Entry 5SUY (X-ray diffraction, 1.88 A resolution); this record covers chains B and C of the 4 polymer chains in the assembly.

Chain B (and C):
Protein: Segment polarity protein dishevelled homolog DVL-2
Organism: Homo sapiens
Notes: chain C of this document is another copy of the same molecule, construct and numbering; everything in this record applies to it too
UniProt: O14641 (DVL2_HUMAN); residue numbers follow UniProt; this construct covers 416-510
Chain sequence (97 residues; numbered 414 to 510; the number before each row is that of its first residue):
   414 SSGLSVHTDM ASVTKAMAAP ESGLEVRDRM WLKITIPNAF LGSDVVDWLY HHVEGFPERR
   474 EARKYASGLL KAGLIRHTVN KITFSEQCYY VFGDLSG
Not modelled in the structure: 414, 509-510 (chain C: 414, 510)
Sequence notes: expression tag (414-415)
Reported in the primary citation:
  - mutagenesis - G436P, D460K, E499G: abolished signaling
  - mutagenesis - L445E: abolished binding to tetramerization
  - mutagenesis - L445E: decreased signaling
  - mutagenesis - R442A, W444A: decreased binding to Frizzled

Interface between chain B and chain C:
Contacting residue pairs (4; chain B residue first):
  Glu434(B) with Gly436(C)
  Gly436(B) with Arg440(C), hydrogen bond (backbone-side chain)
  Glu438(B) with Arg440(C), salt bridge
  Lys446(B) with Asp457(C), salt bridge
Interface residues without a listed pair, chain B (6 interface residues in all): Leu437, Arg440
Interface residues without a listed pair, chain C (5 interface residues in all): Glu434, Glu438

Summary:
6 residues of chain B and 5 residues of chain C are in contact, with 1 hydrogen bond and 2 salt bridges. Among
the polar pairs are Glu438(B)-Arg440(C), Lys446(B)-Asp457(C) and Gly436(B)-Arg440(C). From the paper: G436P,
D460K and E499G of chain B abolish signaling; R442A and W444A of chain B reduce binding to Frizzled.
Chain B and chain C are both Segment polarity protein dishevelled homolog DVL-2 (Homo sapiens); the structure,
Domain-swapped dimer of human Dishevelled2 DEP domain: monoclinic crystal form crystallised from dimeric
fraction, was determined by X-ray diffraction together with 5LNP and 5SUZ from the same study.
